PDB entry 3TM6 | X-ray diffraction, 2.70 A resolution | chains B and C of the 4 polymer chains in the assembly

# Chain B (and C)
Name: Beta-2-microglobulin
From: Homo sapiens
Notes: fragment: Full-length Beta-2 microglobulin; chain C of this document is another copy of the same molecule, construct and numbering; everything in this record applies to it too
UniProtKB: P61769 (B2MG_HUMAN); residues 1-99 here correspond to UniProt positions 21-119 (UniProt number = residue number + 20)
Sequence (100 residues; each row starts with the number of its first residue; numbering starts at 0):
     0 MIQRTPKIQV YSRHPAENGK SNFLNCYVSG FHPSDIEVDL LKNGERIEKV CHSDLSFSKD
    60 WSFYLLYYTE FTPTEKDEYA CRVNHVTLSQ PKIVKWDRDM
Not modelled in the structure: 99 (chain C: 98-99)
Construct notes: expression tag (0); engineered mutation Cys50 (Glu70 in P61769)
Curated features (UniProtKB/Swiss-Prot):
  - modified residue: Gln2 (Pyrrolidone carboxylic acid)
  - glycosylation: Ile1 (N-linked (Glc) (glycation) isoleucine), Lys19 (N-linked (Glc) (glycation) lysine), Lys41 (N-linked (Glc) (glycation) lysine), Lys48 (N-linked (Glc) (glycation) lysine), Lys58 (N-linked (Glc) (glycation) lysine), Lys91 (N-linked (Glc) (glycation) lysine), Lys94 (N-linked (Glc) (glycation) lysine)
Disulfide bonds: Cys25-Cys80

# Interface between chain B and chain C
Contacting residue pairs (24):
  His31(B) with Asp34(C), salt bridge
  Ser33(B) with Ser33(C), hydrogen bond; Trp60(C); Phe62(C)
  Asp34(B) with His31(C), salt bridge; Trp60(C); Phe62(C)
  Ile35(B) with Trp60(C)
  His51(B) with Phe56(C)
  Asp53(B) with Asp53(C); Leu54(C); Ser55(C)
  Leu54(B) with Asp53(C); Leu54(C), hydrogen bond (backbone-backbone)
  Ser55(B) with Asp53(C), hydrogen bond
  Phe56(B) with His51(C); Ser52(C); Leu64(C), hydrophobic; Tyr66(C)
  Trp60(B) with Ser33(C); Ile35(C)
  Phe62(B) with Ser33(C)
  Leu64(B) with Phe56(C), hydrophobic
  Tyr66(B) with Phe56(C)
Interface residues without a listed pair, chain B (14 interface residues in all): Met0

# Overview
The chain B/chain C interface involves 14 residues from each chain, with 3 hydrogen bonds and 2 salt bridges.
Among the polar pairs are His31(B)-Asp34(C), Ser33(B)-Ser33(C) and Ser55(B)-Asp53(C).
Chain B and chain C are both Beta-2-microglobulin (Homo sapiens); the structure, Crystal structure of the
beta-2 microglobulin DIMC50 disulphide-linked homodimer mutant, was determined by X-ray diffraction, deposited
together with 3TLR.
